PDB entry 8HEY | electron microscopy, 4.10 A resolution (low resolution: residue-level contacts below are approximate; hydrogen-bond / salt-bridge calls are withheld) | chains n and o of the 22 polymer chains in the assembly

# Chain n (and o)
Molecule: Triplex capsid protein 2
Source organism: Human betaherpesvirus 5
Notes: chain o of this document is another copy of the same molecule, construct and numbering; everything in this record applies to it too
Reference sequence: Q6RXF2 (Q6RXF2_HCMV); numbering as in UniProt (aligned over 1-306)
Sequence (306 residues; each row starts with the number of its first residue):
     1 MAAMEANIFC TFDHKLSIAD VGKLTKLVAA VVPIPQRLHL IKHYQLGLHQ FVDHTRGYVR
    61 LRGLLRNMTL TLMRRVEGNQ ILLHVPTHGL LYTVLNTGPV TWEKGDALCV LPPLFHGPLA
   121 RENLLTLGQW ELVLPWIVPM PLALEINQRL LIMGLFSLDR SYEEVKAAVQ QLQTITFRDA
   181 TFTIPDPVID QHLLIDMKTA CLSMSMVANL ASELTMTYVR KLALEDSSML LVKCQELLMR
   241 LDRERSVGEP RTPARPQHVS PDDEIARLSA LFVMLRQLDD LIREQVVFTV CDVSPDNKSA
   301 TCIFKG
Disordered / not traced: 242-252 (chain o: 1-2, 244-258)

# Chain n / chain o interface
Residue-residue contacts - 91 pairs, chain n then chain o:
  His88(n) - His88(o)
  Gly89(n) - Thr87(o)
  Gly89(n) - His88(o)
  Lys104(n) - Gln36(o)
  Leu144(n) - Arg276(o)
  Gln148(n) - Phe272(o)
  Gln148(n) - Arg276(o)
  Ile152(n) - Ile265(o)
  Ile152(n) - Leu268(o)
  Ile152(n) - Ser269(o)
  Ile152(n) - Phe272(o)
  Leu155(n) - Tyr218(o)
  Leu155(n) - Lys221(o)
  Phe156(n) - Pro261(o)
  Phe156(n) - Ile265(o)
  Leu158(n) - Lys221(o)
  Leu158(n) - Leu222(o)
  Leu158(n) - Glu225(o)
  Asp159(n) - Lys221(o)
  Asp159(n) - Leu224(o)
  Asp159(n) - Glu225(o)
  Arg160(n) - Pro261(o)
  Arg160(n) - Glu264(o)
  Leu172(n) - Ile265(o)
  Cys201(n) - Thr215(o)
  Cys201(n) - Val219(o)
  Cys201(n) - Leu222(o)
  Leu202(n) - Leu230(o)
  Leu202(n) - Cys234(o)
  Met204(n) - Thr215(o)
  Ser205(n) - Thr215(o)
  Ser205(n) - Cys234(o)
  Val207(n) - Ala211(o)
  Ala208(n) - Ala211(o)
  Ala208(n) - Leu238(o)
  Ala208(n) - Leu241(o)
  Asn209(n) - Leu237(o)
  Asn209(n) - Leu241(o)
  Leu214(n) - Leu155(o)
  Leu214(n) - Phe156(o)
  Thr215(n) - Met204(o)
  Thr215(n) - Ser205(o)
  Met216(n) - Ser205(o)
  Tyr218(n) - Gly154(o)
  Tyr218(n) - Leu155(o)
  Tyr218(n) - Leu158(o)
  Tyr218(n) - Cys201(o)
  Tyr218(n) - Ser205(o)
  Val219(n) - Ser205(o)
  Val219(n) - Met206(o)
  Val219(n) - Asn209(o)
  Arg220(n) - Asn209(o)
  Lys221(n) - Leu158(o)
  Lys221(n) - Asp159(o)
  Leu222(n) - Leu158(o)
  Asp226(n) - Lys198(o)
  Leu230(n) - Leu202(o)
  Leu230(n) - Met274(o)
  Cys234(n) - Met206(o)
  Cys234(n) - Met274(o)
  Leu237(n) - Leu210(o)
  Leu237(n) - Asp263(o)
  Leu237(n) - Arg267(o)
  Leu237(n) - Ala270(o)
  Leu238(n) - Met206(o)
  Leu238(n) - Asn209(o)
  Leu238(n) - Leu210(o)
  Ala254(n) - Tyr162(o)
  Arg255(n) - Tyr162(o)
  Arg255(n) - Glu164(o)
  Val259(n) - Val165(o)
  Pro261(n) - Leu172(o)
  Ile265(n) - Ile152(o)
  Leu268(n) - Leu151(o)
  Leu268(n) - Ile152(o)
  Ser269(n) - Gln148(o)
  Leu271(n) - Met204(o)
  Phe272(n) - Leu151(o)
  Phe272(n) - Leu281(o)
  Leu275(n) - Leu275(o)
  Arg276(n) - Ile282(o)
  Arg276(n) - Arg283(o)
  Leu278(n) - Leu275(o)
  Asp279(n) - Leu275(o)
  Asp279(n) - Asp279(o)
  Asp279(n) - Ile282(o)
  Asp280(n) - Arg283(o)
  Arg283(n) - Asp279(o)
  Cys291(n) - Arg37(o)
  Ile303(n) - Arg37(o)
  Phe304(n) - Gly306(o)
Interface residues without a listed pair, chain n (62 interface residues in all): Leu91, Glu164, Met197, Lys198, Ala211, Glu225, Glu236, Met239, Pro253, Pro256, Glu264, Ile282
Interface residues without a listed pair, chain o (65 interface residues in all): Arg149, Ala168, Gln171, Leu193, Ala208, Ser212, Glu213, Ser228, Leu231, Ala266, Leu278

# Summary
The interface between chain n and chain o involves 62 residues on one side and 65 on the other.
Both chains are Triplex capsid protein 2 (Human betaherpesvirus 5). Entry 8HEY (One CVSC-binding penton vertex
in HCMV B-capsid) was determined by electron microscopy (same publication as 8HEU and 8HEV).
